PDB entry 5ES4 | X-ray diffraction, 3.30 A resolution | chains A and B

# Chain A
Molecule: Integrin alpha-X
Organism: Homo sapiens
UniProtKB: P20702 (ITAX_HUMAN); residues 1-1084 here correspond to UniProt positions 20-1103 (UniProt number = residue number + 19)
Sequence (1137 residues; numbered 1 to 1137; the number before each row is that of its first residue):
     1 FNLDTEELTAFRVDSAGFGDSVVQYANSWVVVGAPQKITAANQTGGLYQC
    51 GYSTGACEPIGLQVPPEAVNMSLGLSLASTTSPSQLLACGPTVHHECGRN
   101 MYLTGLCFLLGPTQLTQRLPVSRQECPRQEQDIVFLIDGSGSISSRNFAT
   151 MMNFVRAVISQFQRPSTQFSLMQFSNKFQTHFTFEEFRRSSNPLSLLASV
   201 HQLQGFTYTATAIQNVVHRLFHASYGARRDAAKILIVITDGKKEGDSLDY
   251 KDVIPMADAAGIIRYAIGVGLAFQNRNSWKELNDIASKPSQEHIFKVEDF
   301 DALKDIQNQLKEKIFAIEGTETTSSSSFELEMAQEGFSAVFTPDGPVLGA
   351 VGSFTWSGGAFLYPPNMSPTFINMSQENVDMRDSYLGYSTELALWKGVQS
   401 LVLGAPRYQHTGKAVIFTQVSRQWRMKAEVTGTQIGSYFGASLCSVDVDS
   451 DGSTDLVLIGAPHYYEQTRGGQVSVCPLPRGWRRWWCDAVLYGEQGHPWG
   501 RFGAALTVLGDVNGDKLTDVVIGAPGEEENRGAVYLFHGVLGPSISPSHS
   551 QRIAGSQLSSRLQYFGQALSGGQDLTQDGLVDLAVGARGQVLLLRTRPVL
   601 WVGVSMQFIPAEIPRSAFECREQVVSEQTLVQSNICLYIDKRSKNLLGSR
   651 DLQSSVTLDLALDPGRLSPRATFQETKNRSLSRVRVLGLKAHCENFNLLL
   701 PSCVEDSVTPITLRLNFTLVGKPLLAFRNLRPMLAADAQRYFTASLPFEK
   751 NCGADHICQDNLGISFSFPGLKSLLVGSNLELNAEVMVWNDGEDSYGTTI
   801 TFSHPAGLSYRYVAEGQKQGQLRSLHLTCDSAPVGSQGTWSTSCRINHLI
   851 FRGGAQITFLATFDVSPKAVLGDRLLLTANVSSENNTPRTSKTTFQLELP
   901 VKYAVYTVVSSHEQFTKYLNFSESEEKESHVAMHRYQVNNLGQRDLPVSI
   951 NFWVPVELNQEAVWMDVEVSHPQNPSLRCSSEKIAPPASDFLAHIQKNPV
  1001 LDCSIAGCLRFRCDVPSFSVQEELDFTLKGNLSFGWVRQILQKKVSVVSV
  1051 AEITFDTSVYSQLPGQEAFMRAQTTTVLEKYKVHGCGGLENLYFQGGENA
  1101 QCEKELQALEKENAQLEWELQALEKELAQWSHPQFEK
Not modelled in the structure: 1081-1137
Disulfides: C50-C57, C89-C107, C97-C126, C476-C487, C620-C703, C636-C693, C752-C758, C829-C844, C979-C1013, C1003-C1008
Covalently attached groups: N-acetylglucosamine (NAG) linked to N42, N70, N678, N716, N880, N920, N1031; glycan linked to N373
Construct notes: expression tag (1085-1137)
Metal / ion sites: Mg2+: S140, S142, D240; Ca2+ site 1: D447, D449, D451, S453, D455; Ca2+ site 2: D511, N513, D515, L517, D519; Ca2+ site 3: D574, T576, D578, L580, D582
UniProt features mapped onto this chain:
  - binding site (Mg(2+)): D138, S140, S142, D240
  - binding site (Ca(2+)): D447, D449, D451, D455, D511, N513, D515, D519, D574, D578, D582
  - glycosylation (N-linked (GlcNAc...) asparagine): N42, N70, N373, N678, N716, N880, N920, N1031
What the authors report for this chain:
  - post-translational modification sites: N42, N366, N373

# Chain B
Molecule: Integrin beta-2
Organism: Homo sapiens
UniProtKB: P05107 (ITB2_HUMAN); residues 1-674 here correspond to UniProt positions 23-696 (UniProt number = residue number + 22)
Sequence (727 residues; row label = number of the first residue in the row):
     1 QECTKFKVSSCRECIESGPGCTWCQKLNFTGPGDPDSIRCDTRPQLLMRG
    51 CAADDIMDPTSLAETQEDHNGGQKQLSPQKVTLYLRPGQAAAFNVTFRRA
   101 KGYPIDLYYLMDLSYSMLDDLRNVKKLGGDLLRALNEITESGRIGFGSFV
   151 DKTVLPFVNTHPDKLRNPCPNKEKECQPPFAFRHVLKLTNNSNQFQTEVG
   201 KQLISGNLDAPEGGLDAMMQVAACPEEIGWRNVTRLLVFATDDGFHFAGD
   251 GKLGAILTPNDGRCHLEDNLYKRSNEFDYPSVGQLAHKLAENNIQPIFAV
   301 TSRMVKTYEKLTEIIPKSAVGELSEDSSNVVQLIKNAYNKLSSRVFLDHN
   351 ALPDTLKVTYDSFCSNGVTHRNQPRGDCDGVQINVPITFQVKVTATECIQ
   401 EQSFVIRALGFTDIVTVQVLPQCECRCRDQSRDRSLCHGKGFLECGICRC
   451 DTGYIGKNCECQTQGRSSQELEGSCRKDNNSIICSGLGDCVCGQCLCHTS
   501 DVPGKLIYGQYCECDTINCERYNGQVCGGPGRGLCFCGKCRCHPGFEGSA
   551 CQCERTTEGCLNPRRVECSGRGRCRCNVCECHSGYQLPLCQECPGCPSPC
   601 GKYISCAECLKFEKGPFGKNCSAACPGLQLSNNPVKGRTCKERDSEGCWV
   651 AYTLEQQDGMDRYLIYVDESRECVDGCGLENLYFQGGKNAQCKKKLQALK
   701 KKNAQLKWKLQALKKKLAQGGHHHHHH
Not modelled in the structure: 675-727
Disulfides: C3-C21, C11-C425, C14-C40, C24-C51, C169-C176, C224-C264, C364-C378, C398-C423, C427-C445, C437-C448, C450-C459, C461-C492, C475-C490, C484-C495, C497-C512, C514-C537, C519-C535, C527-C540, C542-C551, C553-C576, C560-C574, C568-C579, C581-C590, C593-C596, C600-C640, C606-C625, C609-C621, C648-C673
Covalently attached groups: N-acetylglucosamine (NAG) linked to N94, N232, N620
Construct notes: expression tag (675-727)
Metal / ion sites: Ca2+: S116, D120, E325

# How chain A and chain B interact
Pairs across the interface (106):
  D20(A) - L257(B)
  Q36(A) - A255(B)  hydrogen bond (side chain-backbone)
  Q36(A) - I256(B)
  L75(A) - K252(B)
  T92(A) - L253(B)
  H94(A) - L155(B)
  E96(A) - H161(B)  salt bridge
  G98(A) - H161(B)  hydrogen bond (backbone-side chain)
  R99(A) - H161(B)  hydrogen bond (backbone-side chain)
  R99(A) - D163(B)  salt bridge
  R99(A) - K164(B)
  N100(A) - N159(B)
  N100(A) - K164(B)
  M101(A) - L155(B)  hydrophobic
  M101(A) - N159(B)
  M101(A) - H161(B)
  L103(A) - L155(B)  hydrophobic
  E292(A) - K172(B)  salt bridge
  E312(A) - N171(B)
  A316(A) - N171(B)
  E318(A) - K172(B)  salt bridge
  F328(A) - L208(B)  hydrophobic
  M332(A) - L155(B)  hydrophobic
  M332(A) - P156(B)  hydrophobic
  Q334(A) - L253(B)  hydrogen bond (side chain-backbone)
  F337(A) - K252(B)
  V351(A) - L253(B)  hydrophobic
  W356(A) - P156(B)
  W356(A) - D209(B)
  D383(A) - P211(B)
  Y385(A) - D250(B)
  Y385(A) - L253(B)
  Y388(A) - G249(B)  hydrogen bond (side chain-backbone)
  Y388(A) - K252(B)
  R407(A) - P211(B)
  R407(A) - F245(B)  hydrogen bond (side chain-backbone)
  R407(A) - H246(B)
  R407(A) - F247(B)
  R407(A) - D250(B)  salt bridge
  H410(A) - F245(B)  hydrogen bond (side chain-backbone)
  H410(A) - F247(B)
  Q434(A) - I314(B)
  I435(A) - T307(B)
  I435(A) - K310(B)
  I435(A) - L311(B)  hydrophobic
  I435(A) - I314(B)
  G436(A) - F247(B)
  G436(A) - V282(B)
  Y438(A) - F247(B)  hydrophobic
  Y438(A) - A248(B)
  Y438(A) - G249(B)  hydrogen bond (side chain-backbone)
  Y438(A) - D250(B)
  H463(A) - A248(B)
  H463(A) - G249(B)
  H463(A) - S281(B)
  Y465(A) - G283(B)
  Y465(A) - H287(B)
  Q467(A) - D348(B)  hydrogen bond
  R484(A) - E592(B)  salt bridge
  W486(A) - L587(B)
  W486(A) - P588(B)
  C487(A) - P588(B)
  W499(A) - S281(B)
  W499(A) - Q284(B)
  W499(A) - H287(B)
  R501(A) - P259(B)
  Y564(A) - T258(B)
  Y564(A) - P259(B)
  R588(A) - T258(B)
  P664(A) - T499(B)
  G665(A) - H498(B)
  G665(A) - T499(B)  hydrogen bond (backbone-backbone)
  R666(A) - D489(B)
  R666(A) - H498(B)
  L667(A) - T463(B)
  L667(A) - D489(B)  hydrogen bond (backbone-side chain)
  Y741(A) - D501(B)
  Y741(A) - V502(B)  hydrophobic
  Y812(A) - N518(B)
  Y812(A) - C519(B)
  Y812(A) - E520(B)
  Y812(A) - G538(B)  hydrogen bond (side chain-backbone)
  V813(A) - E520(B)
  A814(A) - E520(B)  hydrogen bond (backbone-side chain)
  A814(A) - G538(B)
  H826(A) - D515(B)  salt bridge
  H826(A) - N518(B)  hydrogen bond
  L827(A) - N518(B)  hydrogen bond (backbone-side chain)
  H848(A) - S481(B)
  H848(A) - I482(B)  hydrogen bond (backbone-backbone)
  H848(A) - S485(B)
  H848(A) - L487(B)
  H848(A) - E513(B)
  L849(A) - N480(B)
  I850(A) - N480(B)  hydrogen bond (backbone-backbone)
  I850(A) - S481(B)
  I850(A) - I482(B)  hydrophobic
  R852(A) - N479(B)  hydrogen bond (side chain-backbone)
  R852(A) - N480(B)  hydrogen bond
  K917(A) - K641(B)  hydrogen bond (side chain-backbone)
  K917(A) - E642(B)  salt bridge
  Y918(A) - R643(B)
  Q1066(A) - S583(B)  hydrogen bond (side chain-backbone)
  Q1066(A) - G584(B)
  Q1066(A) - Q586(B)
  F1069(A) - G584(B)
Interface residues without a listed pair, chain A (70 interface residues in all): S72, Y102, P406, R483, N530, P547, S668, T709, R714, T828, Y906, S910
Interface residues without a listed pair, chain B (73 interface residues in all): T160, G244, Q464, G486, L496, C512, N523, C593, P594, G595, C596, W649

# Overview
The interface between chain A and chain B involves 70 residues on one side and 73 on the other; the contacts
include 21 hydrogen bonds and 8 salt bridges. Polar pairs include E96(A)-H161(B), R99(A)-D163(B) and
E292(A)-K172(B). From the paper: modification sites N42(A), N366(A) and N373(A).
Chain A is Integrin alpha-X and chain B is Integrin beta-2, both from Homo sapiens; the structure,
Re-refinement of integrin alphaxbeta2 ectodomain in the closed/bent conformation, was determined by X-ray
diffraction, deposited together with 5E6R, 5E6S and 5E6U.
